PDB entry 7KZS | electron microscopy, 4.20 A resolution (low resolution: residue-level contacts below are approximate; hydrogen-bond / salt-bridge calls are withheld) | chains A and H of the 19 polymer chains in the assembly

== Chain A ==
Molecule: Fanconi anemia group A protein
From: Homo sapiens
Reference sequence: O15360 (FANCA_HUMAN); residues 1-1455 here = UniProt positions 1-1455
Chain sequence (1477 residues; numbered 1 to 1477; the number before each row is that of its first residue):
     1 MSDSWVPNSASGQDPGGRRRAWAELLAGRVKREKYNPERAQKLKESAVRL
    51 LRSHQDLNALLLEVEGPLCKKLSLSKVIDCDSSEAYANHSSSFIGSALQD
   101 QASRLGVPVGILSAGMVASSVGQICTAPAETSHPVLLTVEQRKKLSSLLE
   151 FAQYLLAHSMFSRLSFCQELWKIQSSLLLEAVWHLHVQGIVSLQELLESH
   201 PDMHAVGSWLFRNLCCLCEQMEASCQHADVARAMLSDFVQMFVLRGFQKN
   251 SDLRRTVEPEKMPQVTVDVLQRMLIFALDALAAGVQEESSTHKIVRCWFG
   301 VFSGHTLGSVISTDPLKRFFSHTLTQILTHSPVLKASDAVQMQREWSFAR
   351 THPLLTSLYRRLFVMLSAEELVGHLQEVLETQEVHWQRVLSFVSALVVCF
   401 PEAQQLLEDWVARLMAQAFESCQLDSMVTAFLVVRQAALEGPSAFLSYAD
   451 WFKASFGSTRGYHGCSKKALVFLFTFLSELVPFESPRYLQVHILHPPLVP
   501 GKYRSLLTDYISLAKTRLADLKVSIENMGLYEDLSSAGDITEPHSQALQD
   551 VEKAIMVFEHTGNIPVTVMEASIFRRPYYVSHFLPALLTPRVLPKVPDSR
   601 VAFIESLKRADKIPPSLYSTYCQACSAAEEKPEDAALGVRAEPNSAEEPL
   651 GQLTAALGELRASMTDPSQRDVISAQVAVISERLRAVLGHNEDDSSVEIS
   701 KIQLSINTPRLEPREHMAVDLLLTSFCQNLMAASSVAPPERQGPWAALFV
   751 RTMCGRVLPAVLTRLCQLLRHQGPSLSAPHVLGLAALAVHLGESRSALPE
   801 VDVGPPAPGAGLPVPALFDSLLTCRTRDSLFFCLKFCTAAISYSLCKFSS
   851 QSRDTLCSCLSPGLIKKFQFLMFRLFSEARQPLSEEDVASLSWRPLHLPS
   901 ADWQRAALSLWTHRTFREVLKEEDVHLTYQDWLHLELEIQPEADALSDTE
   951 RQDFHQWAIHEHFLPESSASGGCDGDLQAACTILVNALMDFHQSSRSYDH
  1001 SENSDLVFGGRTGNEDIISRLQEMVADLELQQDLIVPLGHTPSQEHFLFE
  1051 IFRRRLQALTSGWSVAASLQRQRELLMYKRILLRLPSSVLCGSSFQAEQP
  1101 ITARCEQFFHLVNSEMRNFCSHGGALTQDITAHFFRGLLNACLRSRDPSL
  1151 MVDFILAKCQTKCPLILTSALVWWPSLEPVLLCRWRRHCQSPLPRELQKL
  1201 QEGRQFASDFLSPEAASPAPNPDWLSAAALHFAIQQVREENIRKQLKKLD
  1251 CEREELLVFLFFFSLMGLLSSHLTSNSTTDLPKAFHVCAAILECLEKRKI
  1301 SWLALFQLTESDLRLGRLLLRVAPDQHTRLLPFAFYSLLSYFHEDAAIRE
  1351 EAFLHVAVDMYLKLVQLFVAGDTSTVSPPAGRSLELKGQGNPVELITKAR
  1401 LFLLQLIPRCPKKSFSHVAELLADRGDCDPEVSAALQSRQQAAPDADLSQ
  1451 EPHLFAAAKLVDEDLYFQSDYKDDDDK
Disordered / not traced: 1-18, 68-76, 129-133, 249-261, 440-445, 498-502, 525-647, 691-711, 804-812, 884-896, 997-1011, 1035-1042, 1379-1390, 1444-1477
Sequence notes: expression tag (1456-1477)
UniProt features mapped onto this chain:
  - motif: Arg18 to Lys34 (Nuclear localization signal)
  - modified residue: Ser1449 (Phosphoserine)
What the authors report for this chain:
  - disease-associated variants - R951W: abolished growth in response to mitomycin C (MMC) (citing earlier work)
  - disease-associated variants - R951W: abolished catalytic activity on FANCD2 ubiquitination (citing earlier work)
  - disease-associated variants - L845P, E936G, R1055L, R1055W: decreased growth in response to MMC (citing earlier work)

== Chain H ==
Molecule: Fanconi anemia group G protein
From: Homo sapiens
Reference sequence: O15287 (FANCG_HUMAN); residues 1-622 here = UniProt positions 1-622
Chain sequence (641 residues; row label = number of the first residue in the row; numbers below 1 keep their minus sign (Met-18 is residue -18)):
   -18 MDYKDDDDKENLYFQGGGRMSRQTTSVGSSCLDLWREKNDRLVRQAKVAQ
    32 NSGLTLRRQQLAQDALEGLRGLLHSLQGLPAAVPVLPLELTVTCNFIILR
    82 ASLAQGFTEDQAQDIQRSLERVLETQEQQGPRLEQGLRELWDSVLRASCL
   132 LPELLSALHRLVGLQAALWLSADRLGDLALLLETLNGSQSGASKDLLLLL
   182 KTWSPPAEELDAPLTLQDAQGLKDVLLTAFAYRQGLQELITGNPDKALSS
   232 LHEAASGLCPRPVLVQVYTALGSCHRKMGNPQRALLYLVAALKEGSAWGP
   282 PLLEASRLYQQLGDTTAELESLELLVEALNVPCSSKAPQFLIEVELLLPP
   332 PDLASPLHCGTQSQTKHILASRCLQTGRAGDAAEHYLDLLALLLDSSEPR
   382 FSPPPSPPGPCMPEVFLEAAVALIQAGRAQDALTLCEELLSRTSSLLPKM
   432 SRLWEDARKGTKELPYCPLWVSATHLLQGQAWVQLGAQKVAISEFSRCLE
   482 LLFRATPEEKEQGAAFNCEQGCKSDAALQQLRAAALISRGLEWVASGQDT
   532 KALQDFLLSVQMCPGNRDTYFHLLQTLKRLDRRDEATALWWRLEAQTKGS
   582 HEDALWSLPLYLESYLSWIRPSDRDAFLEEFRTSLPKSCDL
Disordered / not traced: -18 to 11, 108-114, 314-317, 425-448, 485-498, 579-585, 612-622
Sequence notes: initiating methionine (-18); expression tag (-17 to 0)
UniProt features mapped onto this chain:
  - modified residue: Ser7 (Phosphoserine)

== Chain A / chain H interface ==
Contacting residue pairs (71):
  Ala21(A) with Thr415(H)
  Trp22(A) with Asp376(H); Glu419(H); Arg423(H)
  Leu25(A) with Glu419(H)
  Leu26(A) with Asp376(H)
  Ala27(A) with Ala372(H); Asp376(H)
  Val30(A) with Asp369(H); Ala372(H); Leu373(H)
  Lys31(A) with Asp376(H)
  Arg32(A) with Asn311(H)
  Glu33(A) with Asn311(H)
  Lys34(A) with Asn311(H)
  Tyr35(A) with Glu308(H); Asn311(H); Val312(H)
  Arg39(A) with Glu308(H)
  Ala40(A) with Trp279(H)
  Leu43(A) with Leu305(H); Glu308(H); Ala309(H)
  Lys44(A) with Leu273(H); Lys274(H); Trp279(H)
  Ser46(A) with Leu305(H)
  Ala47(A) with Leu283(H); Leu305(H)
  Val48(A) with Val270(H); Leu273(H)
  Leu50(A) with Tyr290(H); Ala298(H); Ser302(H)
  Leu51(A) with Leu266(H); Leu269(H); Val270(H); Leu273(H); Ala286(H); Tyr290(H)
  Arg52(A) with Val270(H); Lys274(H)
  His54(A) with Gln263(H); Tyr290(H); Asp295(H); Ala298(H)
  Gln55(A) with Gln263(H); Leu267(H)
  Asp56(A) with Gln263(H)
  Ala59(A) with Gln263(H)
  Leu60(A) with Gln263(H)
  Glu63(A) with Asn261(H); Gln263(H); Arg264(H)
  Val64(A) with Arg264(H)
  Val1369(A) with Thr531(H); Leu534(H); Gln535(H)
  Thr1373(A) with Asp562(H); Glu566(H)
  Val1376(A) with Asp565(H); Glu566(H)
  Asn1391(A) with Ala569(H)
  Val1393(A) with Leu538(H); Arg573(H)
  Thr1397(A) with Arg573(H)
  Arg1400(A) with Leu539(H); Met543(H)
  Cys1428(A) with Gln535(H)
  Glu1431(A) with Phe484(H); Arg513(H)
Other interface residues (no listed pair), chain A (48 interface residues in all): Leu105, Gly106, Tyr1361, Phe1368, Asp1372, Ser1377, Glu1394, Ile1396, Asp1429, Pro1430, Ala1434
Other interface residues (no listed pair), chain H (52 interface residues in all): Pro262, Gly276, Glu301, Pro313, Leu368, Leu375, Arg381, Leu416, Val541, Gln542, Leu570

== Overview ==
48 residues of chain A face 52 of chain H across their interface. The paper reports that L845P, E936G and
R1055L of chain A, among others, reduce growth in response to MMC; R951W of chain A abolishes growth in
response to mitomycin C (MMC).
Chain A is Fanconi anemia group A protein and chain H is Fanconi anemia group G protein, both from Homo
sapiens; the structure, Structure of the human fanconi anaemia Core-UBE2T-ID-DNA complex in open state, was
determined by electron microscopy, deposited together with 7KZP, 7KZQ, 7KZR, 7KZT and 7KZV.
